Entry 3GJX (X-ray diffraction, 2.50 A resolution); this record covers chains C and A of the 3 polymer chains in the assembly.

Chain C:
Name: GTP-binding nuclear protein Ran
Organism: Homo sapiens
Reference sequence: P62826 (RAN_HUMAN); residue numbers follow UniProt; this construct covers 1-216
Chain sequence (216 residues; row label = number of the first residue in the row):
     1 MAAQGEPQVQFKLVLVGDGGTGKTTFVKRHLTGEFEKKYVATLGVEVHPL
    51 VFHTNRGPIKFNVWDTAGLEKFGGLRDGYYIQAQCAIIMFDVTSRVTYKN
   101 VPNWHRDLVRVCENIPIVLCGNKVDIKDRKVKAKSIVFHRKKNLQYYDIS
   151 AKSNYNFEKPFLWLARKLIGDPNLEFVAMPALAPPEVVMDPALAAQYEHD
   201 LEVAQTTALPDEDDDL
Not modelled in the structure: 1-8, 180-216
Sequence notes: engineered mutation Leu69 (Gln in P62826)
Curated features (UniProtKB/Swiss-Prot):
  - region: Lys37 to Val45 (Switch-I), Gly68 to Gln84 (Switch-II), Asp211 to Leu216 (Interaction with RANBP1)
  - binding site (GTP): Asp18 to Thr25, Glu36 to Thr42, Gly68, Asn122 to Asp125, Ser150 to Lys152
  - modified residue: Ala2 (N-acetylalanine), Thr24 (Phosphothreonine), Lys37 (N6-acetyllysine), Lys60 (N6-acetyllysine), Lys71 (N6-acetyllysine), Lys99 (N6-acetyllysine), Lys134 (N6-acetyllysine), Lys159 (N6-acetyllysine)
  - cross-link (Glycyl lysine isopeptide (Lys-Gly)): Lys71 (interchain with G-Cter in SUMO2), Lys152 (interchain with G-Cter in SUMO2)
  - mutagenesis: Gly19 (G19V: Blocks DNA replication; when associated with L-69), Thr24 (T24L: Has low binding affinity for GTP and GDP. Almost completely abolishes interaction with BIRC5; T24N: Has low binding affinity for GTP and GDP. Decreases nuclear import of proteins and RNA ...), Thr25 (T25A: Minor effect on the interaction with the alpha phosphate group of bound GTP), Lys37 (K37Q: Mimics acetylation; enhances the nuclear export of RELA/p65; K37R: Decreased acetylation), Tyr39 (Y39A: Abolishes steric hindrance that traps the essential Q-69 in an unreactive position, and causes slow GTP hydrolysis in wild-type ...), Glu70 (E70A: Strongly decreases the relase of bound GDP), Arg76 (R76E: Probable loss of interaction with NUTF2. Loss of transport to the nucleus), Lys134 (K134Q: Loss of normal mitotic chromosome segregation and defective mitotic spindle orientation; K134R: Loss of normal mitotic chromosome segregation and formation of sister chromatid bridges), Asp211 to Leu216 (No effect on GTPase activity. Abolishes interaction with RANBP1)
Small-molecule neighbours:
  - GTP (guanosine-5'-triphosphate): Asp18, Gly19, Gly20, Thr21, Gly22, Lys23, Thr24, Thr25, Phe35, Glu36, Lys37, Lys38, Tyr39, Val40, Ala41, Thr42, Thr66, Ala67, Gly68, Leu69, Asn122, Lys123, Asp125, Ile126, Ser150, Ala151, Lys152
  - Mg2+ (MG): Lys23, Thr24, Thr42, Asp65, Thr66, Ala67

Chain A:
Name: Exportin-1
Organism: Mus musculus
Reference sequence: Q6P5F9 (XPO1_MOUSE); numbering as in UniProt (aligned over 1-1071)
Chain sequence (1073 residues; each row starts with the number of its first residue; numbers below 1 keep their minus sign (Gly-1 is residue -1)):
    -1 GSMPAIMTMLADHAARQLLDFSQKLDINLLDNVVNCLYHGEGAQQRMAQE
    49 VLTHLKEHPDAWTRVDTILEFSQNMNTKYYGLQILENVIKTRWKILPRNQ
    99 CEGIKKYVVGLIIKTSSDPTCVEKEKVYIGKLNMILVQILKQEWPKHWPT
   149 FISDIVGASRTSESLCQNNMVILKLLSEEVFDFSSGQITQVKAKHLKDSM
   199 CNEFSQIFQLCQFVMENSQNAPLVHATLETLLRFLNWIPLGYIFETKLIS
   249 TLIYKFLNVPMFRNVSLKCLTEIAGVSVSQYEEQFETLFTLTMMQLKQML
   299 PLNTNIRLAYSNGKDDEQNFIQNLSLFLCTFLKEHGQLLEKRLNLREALM
   349 EALHYMLLVSEVEETEIFKICLEYWNHLAAELYRESPFSTSASPLLSGSQ
   399 HFDIPPRRQLYLTVLSKVRLLMVSRMAKPEEVLVVENDQGEVVREFMKDT
   449 DSINLYKNMRETLVYLTHLDYVDTEIIMTKKLQNQVNGTEWSWKNLNTLC
   499 WAIGSISGAMHEEDEKRFLVTVIKDLLGLCEQKRGKDNKAIIASNIMYIV
   549 GQYPRFLRAHWKFLKTVVNKLFEFMHETHDGVQDMACDTFIKIAQKCRRH
   599 FVQVQVGEVMPFIDEILNNINTIICDLQPQQVHTFYEAVGYMIGAQTDQT
   649 VQEHLIEKYMLLPNQVWDSIIQQATKNVDILKDPETVKQLGSILKTNVRA
   699 CKAVGHPFVIQLGRIYLDMLNVYKCLSENISAAIQANGEMVTKQPLIRSM
   749 RTVKRETLKLISGWVSRSNDPQMVAENFVPPLLDAVLIDYQRNVPAAREP
   799 EVLSTMAIIVNKLGGHITAEIPQIFDAVFECTLNMINKDFEEYPEHRTNF
   849 FLLLQAVNSHCFPAFLAIPPAQFKLVLDSIIWAFKHTMRNVADTGLQILF
   899 TLLQNVAQEEAAAQSFYQTYFCDILQHIFSVVTDTSHTAGLTMHASILAY
   949 MFNLVEEGKISTPLNPGNPVNNQMFIQDYVANLLKSAFPHLQDAQVKLFV
   999 TGLFSLNQDIPAFKEHLRDFLVQIKEFAGEDTSDLFLEERETALRQAQEE
  1049 KHKLQMSVPGILNPHEIPEEMCD
Not modelled in the structure: -1 to 11, 67-69, 1056-1071
Sequence notes: expression tag (-1 to 0)
Curated features (UniProtKB/Swiss-Prot):
  - modified residue: Ser391 (Phosphoserine), Lys446 (N6-acetyllysine), Thr448 (Phosphothreonine), Ser450 (Phosphoserine), Tyr454 (Phosphotyrosine), Lys693 (N6-acetyllysine), Ser1031 (Phosphoserine)

Chain C / chain A interface:
Pairs across the interface (69):
  Lys37(C) with Asp436(A), salt bridge; Pro842(A); Glu843(A), salt bridge
  Lys38(C) with Glu839(A); Glu840(A); Pro842(A)
  Tyr39(C) with Glu839(A); Thr885(A); Met886(A), hydrophobic
  Val40(C) with Glu839(A)
  Leu43(C) with Met45(A)
  Val45(C) with Met45(A), hydrophobic
  Trp64(C) with Cys34(A); Leu35(A), hydrophobic
  Glu70(C) with Thr933(A), hydrogen bond
  Lys71(C) with Asp932(A), salt bridge; Thr933(A), hydrogen bond; Ser934(A)
  Gly74(C) with Val49(A)
  Leu75(C) with Met45(A), hydrophobic; Tyr78(A), hydrophobic; Gln81(A), hydrogen bond (backbone-side chain)
  Asp77(C) with Tyr77(A); Gln81(A), hydrogen bond; Lys129(A), salt bridge
  Gly78(C) with Tyr77(A); Gln81(A)
  Tyr79(C) with Met45(A), hydrogen bond
  Ile81(C) with Asn74(A); Tyr77(A), hydrophobic; Val125(A), hydrophobic
  Gln82(C) with Leu35(A); Tyr36(A), hydrogen bond
  Pro102(C) with Phe181(A)
  Asn103(C) with Phe181(A)
  Arg106(C) with Phe181(A)
  Arg110(C) with Met132(A), hydrogen bond; Leu173(A); Glu176(A), salt bridge; Glu177(A), salt bridge
  Val111(C) with Tyr77(A); Val125(A)
  Lys127(C) with Glu443(A), salt bridge; Lys446(A)
  Arg129(C) with Asp447(A), hydrogen bond (side chain-backbone); Thr448(A)
  Lys132(C) with Asp447(A), salt bridge
  Ala133(C) with Asp449(A); Asn452(A)
  His139(C) with Glu364(A), salt bridge
  Arg140(C) with Gln320(A); Leu324(A); Glu364(A), salt bridge; Lys367(A); Ile368(A); Glu371(A), salt bridge
  Lys142(C) with Arg231(A)
  Asn143(C) with Asn317(A); Asn321(A), hydrogen bond
  Gln145(C) with Glu362(A)
  Asp148(C) with Thr448(A); Asp449(A), hydrogen bond (side chain-backbone)
  Ser153(C) with Leu431(A); Val433(A)
  Tyr155(C) with Glu429(A), hydrogen bond; Met445(A), hydrophobic; Thr448(A); Ser450(A)
  Lys167(C) with Asp313(A), salt bridge
Interface residues without a listed pair, chain C (43 interface residues in all): Lys12, Gly44, Leu69, Arg76, Ser94, Val96, Lys134, Lys141, Tyr146
Interface residues without a listed pair, chain A (55 interface residues in all): Glu48, Met73, Lys266, Gln316, Phe444, Arg887, Ala937

Summary:
The interface between chain C and chain A involves 43 residues on one side and 55 on the other, with 11
hydrogen bonds and 12 salt bridges. Among the polar pairs are Lys37(C)-Asp436(A), Lys37(C)-Glu843(A) and
Lys71(C)-Asp932(A). Bound to chain C: GTP and Mg2+.
Here chain C is GTP-binding nuclear protein Ran (Homo sapiens) and chain A is Exportin-1 (Mus musculus). Entry
3GJX (Crystal Structure of the Nuclear Export Complex CRM1-Snurportin1-RanGTP) was determined by X-ray
diffraction.
